3IDI - chains A and C of the 3 polymer chains in the assembly; structure by X-ray diffraction, 2.10 A resolution.

[Chain A]
Molecule: 2F5 Fab light chain
Organism: Homo sapiens
Notes: antibody fragment or engineered binder
Chain sequence (214 residues; numbered 1 to 214; the number before each row is that of its first residue):
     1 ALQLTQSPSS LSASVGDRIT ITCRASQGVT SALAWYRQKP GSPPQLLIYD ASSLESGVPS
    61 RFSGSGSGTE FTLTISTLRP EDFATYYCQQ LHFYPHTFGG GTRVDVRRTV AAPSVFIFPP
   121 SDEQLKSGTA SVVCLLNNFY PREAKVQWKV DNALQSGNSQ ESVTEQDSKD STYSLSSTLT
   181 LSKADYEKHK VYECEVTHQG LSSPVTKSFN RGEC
Disordered / not traced: 214
Disulfides: Cys23-Cys88, Cys134-Cys194

[Chain C]
Molecule: gp41 MPER peptide
Chain sequence (7 residues; row label = number of the first residue in the row):
     1 ALDKWQN
Disordered / not traced: 6-7

[How chain A and chain C interact]
Pairs across the interface - 9 pairs, chain A then chain C:
  Leu91(A) - Asp3(C)
  His92(A) - Leu2(C)
  His92(A) - Asp3(C)  hydrogen bond (backbone-backbone)
  Phe93(A) - Ala1(C)
  Tyr94(A) - Ala1(C)  hydrogen bond (backbone-backbone)
  Tyr94(A) - Leu2(C)
  Tyr94(A) - Asp3(C)  hydrogen bond
  Tyr94(A) - Lys4(C)
  His96(A) - Asp3(C)  salt bridge

[Summary]
5 residues of chain A and 4 residues of chain C are in contact, with 3 hydrogen bonds and 1 salt bridge. Polar
pairs include His96(A)-Asp3(C), Tyr94(A)-Asp3(C) and His92(A)-Asp3(C).
Chain A is 2F5 Fab light chain (Homo sapiens) and chain C is gp41 MPER peptide; the structure, Crystal
structure of the HIV-1 Cross Neutralizing Monoclonal Antibody 2F5 Fab' fragment in complex with gp41 ..., was
determined by X-ray diffraction together with 1U8H, 1U8I, 1U8J, 1U8L, 1U8M, 1U8N and 14 further entries from
the same study.
